Entry 2B2U (X-ray diffraction, 2.95 A resolution); this record covers chains A and B of the 4 polymer chains in the assembly.

# Chain A (and B)
Protein: Chromodomain-helicase-DNA-binding protein 1
From: Homo sapiens
Notes: chain B of this document is another copy of the same molecule, construct and numbering; everything in this record applies to it too
Reference sequence: O14646 (CHD1_HUMAN); residues 10-185 here correspond to UniProt positions 268-443 (UniProt number = residue number + 258)
Amino-acid sequence (187 residues; row label = number of the first residue in the row):
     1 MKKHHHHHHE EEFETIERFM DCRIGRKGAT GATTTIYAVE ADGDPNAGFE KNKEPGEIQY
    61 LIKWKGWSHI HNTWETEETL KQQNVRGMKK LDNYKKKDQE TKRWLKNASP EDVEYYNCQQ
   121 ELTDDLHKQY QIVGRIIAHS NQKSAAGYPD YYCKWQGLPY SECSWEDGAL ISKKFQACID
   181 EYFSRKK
Unresolved in the structure: 1-12, 51-52 (chain B: 1-10, 52, 144-145, 186-187)
Construct notes: cloning artifact (1-3, 186-187); expression tag (4-9)

# How chain A and chain B interact
Residue-residue contacts (35):
  Lys65(A) with Lys90(B)
  Lys97(A) with Ser161(B); Cys163(B), hydrogen bond (side chain-backbone)
  Glu100(A) with Tyr152(B); Trp165(B), hydrogen bond
  Trp104(A) with Ala138(B); Trp165(B)
  Asp112(A) with Arg135(B), salt bridge
  Tyr115(A) with Gly134(B); Arg135(B); Tyr160(B)
  Tyr116(A) with Tyr160(B), hydrophobic
  Gln119(A) with Lys154(B), hydrogen bond
  Gln120(A) with Pro159(B); Tyr160(B), hydrogen bond (side chain-backbone)
  Thr123(A) with Leu158(B); Pro159(B)
  His127(A) with Pro159(B)
  Gly134(A) with Tyr115(B), hydrogen bond (backbone-side chain)
  Arg135(A) with Asp112(B), salt bridge; Tyr115(B)
  Ile137(A) with Trp104(B)
  Tyr152(A) with Lys97(B), hydrogen bond
  Lys154(A) with Gln119(B)
  Pro159(A) with Gln120(B); Thr123(B)
  Tyr160(A) with Tyr115(B); Tyr116(B), hydrophobic; Gln119(B); Gln120(B), hydrogen bond (backbone-side chain)
  Ser161(A) with Lys97(B), hydrogen bond (backbone-side chain)
  Glu162(A) with Arg18(B), salt bridge
  Cys163(A) with Lys97(B), hydrogen bond (backbone-side chain)
  Arg185(A) with Glu111(B); Asp112(B), salt bridge
Also at the interface, not in a pair above, chain A (30 interface residues in all): Arg18, Tyr94, Thr101, Leu105, Ser109, Glu111, Gln156, Leu158
Also at the interface, not in a pair above, chain B (27 interface residues in all): Lys89, His127, Gly157, Glu162, Ser184

# Summary
Chain A and chain B form an interface of 30 and 27 residues respectively, with 9 hydrogen bonds and 4 salt
bridges. Among the polar pairs are Asp112(A)-Arg135(B), Glu162(A)-Arg18(B) and Arg185(A)-Asp112(B).
Both chains are Chromodomain-helicase-DNA-binding protein 1 (Homo sapiens). Entry 2B2U (Tandem chromodomains
of human CHD1 complexed with Histone H3 Tail containing trimethyllysine 4 and dimethylarginine 2) was
determined by X-ray diffraction (same publication as 2B2T, 2B2V, 2B2W and 2B2Y).
